PDB entry 7GVE | X-ray diffraction, 1.85 A resolution | chains A and D

Chain A:
Name: B-cell lymphoma 6 protein
Organism: Homo sapiens
UniProt: P41182 (BCL6_HUMAN); numbering as in UniProt (aligned over 5-129)
Chain sequence (128 residues; numbered 2 to 129; the number before each row is that of its first residue):
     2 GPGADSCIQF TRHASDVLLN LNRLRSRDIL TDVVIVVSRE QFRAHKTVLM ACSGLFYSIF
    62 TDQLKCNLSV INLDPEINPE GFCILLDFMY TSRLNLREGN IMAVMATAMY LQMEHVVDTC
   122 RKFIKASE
Disordered / not traced: 2-5
Construct notes: expression tag (2-4)
Residues lining bound ligands: A1ACL (5-[(5,6-dichloropyrimidin-4-yl)amino]-1,3-dihydro-2H-indol-2-one): Asn-21, Arg-24, Leu-25, Arg-28, Met-51, Ala-52, Cys-53, Ser-54, Gly-55, Tyr-58, Gln-113, Met-114, Glu-115
Swiss-Prot annotation at these positions:
  - mutagenesis: Asn-21 (N21K: Abolishes interaction with NCOR2 and HDAC2, no effect on interaction with CTBP1 and transcriptional autoinhibition; when associated with A-116 and 376-Q--Q-379), Ser-59 (S59A: Abolished ubiquitination by the SCF(FBXL17) complex), His-116 (H116A: Abolishes interaction with NCOR2 and HDAC2, no effect on interaction with CTBP1 and transcriptional autoinhibition; when associated with K-21 and 376-Q--Q-379)

Chain D:
Name: WVIP tetrapeptide
Chain sequence (6 residues; each row starts with the number of its first residue; numbering starts at 0):
     0 XWVIPA
Modified positions: ACE (acetyl group) at position 0

How chain A and chain D interact:
Residue-residue contacts (11; chain A residue first):
  Cys-8(A) / Pro-4(D)
  Ile-9(A) / Trp-1(D)  hydrophobic
  Ile-9(A) / Val-2(D)
  Gln-10(A) / ACE_0(D)
  Gln-10(A) / Trp-1(D)
  Gln-10(A) / Val-2(D)  hydrogen bond (backbone-backbone)
  Gln-10(A) / Pro-4(D)
  Phe-11(A) / ACE_0(D)
  Phe-11(A) / Trp-1(D)
  Thr-12(A) / ACE_0(D)  hydrogen bond (backbone-backbone)
  Thr-12(A) / Val-2(D)
Interface residues without a listed pair, chain D (5 interface residues in all): Ile-3

Summary:
Chain A and chain D each contribute 5 residues to their interface, with 2 hydrogen bonds. The backbones
hydrogen-bond at Gln-10(A)/Val-2(D) and Thr-12(A)/ACE_0(D). Chain A binds compound A1ACL. From UniProt: 3
mutagenesis sites on chain A.
Here chain A is B-cell lymphoma 6 protein (Homo sapiens) and chain D is WVIP tetrapeptide. Entry 7GVE (Crystal
Structure of B-cell lymphoma 6 protein BTB domain in complex with ligand 3 at 11.60 ...) was determined by
X-ray diffraction, deposited together with 7GUD, 7GUE, 7GUF, 7GUG, 7GUH, 7GUI and 126 further entries.
